Entry 1N6A (X-ray diffraction, 1.70 A resolution); this record covers chain A.

== Chain A ==
Name: SET domain-containing protein 7
Organism: Homo sapiens
Reference sequence: Q8WTS6 (SET7_HUMAN); residues 108-366 here = UniProt positions 108-366
Amino-acid sequence (259 residues; each row starts with the number of its first residue):
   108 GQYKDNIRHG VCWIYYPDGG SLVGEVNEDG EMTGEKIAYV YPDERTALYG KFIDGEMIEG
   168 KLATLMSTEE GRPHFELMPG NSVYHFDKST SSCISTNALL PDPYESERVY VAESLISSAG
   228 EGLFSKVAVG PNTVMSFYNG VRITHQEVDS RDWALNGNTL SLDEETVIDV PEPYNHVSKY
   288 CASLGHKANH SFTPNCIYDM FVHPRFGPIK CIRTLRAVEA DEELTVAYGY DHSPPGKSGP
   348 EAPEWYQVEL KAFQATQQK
Disordered / not traced: 108-115, 338-349, 362-366
Differences from the reference sequence: modified residue (139, 164, 173, 185, 242, 307)
Modified positions: Mse139, Mse164, Mse173, Mse185, Mse242, Mse307 (selenomethionine; parent Met)
Residues lining bound ligands: S-adenosylmethionine (SAM): I223, S225, A226, G227, E228, Y245, G264, N265, N282, H293, K294, A295, N296, H297, Y335, W352, E356
UniProt features mapped onto this chain:
  - binding site (S-adenosyl-L-methionine): A226 to E228, N296, H297, E356
  - site (Histone H3K4 binding): Y245, D256, T266, K317, Y335
  - mutagenesis: E220 (E220A: Increases near-attack conformations), E228 (E228A: Increases near-attack conformations), Y245 (Y245A: Significantly reduces the monomethyltransferase activity but increases the dimethyltransferase activity), K294 (K294A: Significantly reduces the catalytic activity), H297 (H297A/G: Abolishes methyltransferase activity), K317 (K317A: Induces a reduction in methyltransferase activity toward TAF10 but an increased methyltransferase activity for H3 and p53/TP53)
What the authors report for this chain:
  - binding site for S-adenosylmethionine: I223, A226, E228, Y245, G264 to L267, H293, K294, A295, N296, H297, Y305, Y335, W352, E356
  - mutagenesis - D276A, K294A, H297A, W352A: decreased catalytic activity
  - contacts within the chain: Y245-H293, V277-H293, Y287-H293, E228-K294 (salt bridge), H297-F299, H297-E356, H297-Y353, H297-Y335, H297-W352 (hydrophobic contact), Y335-W352 (hydrophobic contact), Y337-W352 (hydrophobic contact), W352-Y353 (hydrophobic contact), F299-L357 (hydrophobic contact), F299-F360 (hydrophobic contact)
  - catalytic residues: Y245, H293, H297, Y305, Y335 (proposed by the authors, not directly observed)
  - specificity-determining residues: Y245, G264 to L267, Y305, Y335, Y337

== In short ==
Ligands of chain A: S-adenosylmethionine. From UniProt: 6 S-adenosyl-L-methionine-binding residues and 6
mutagenesis sites. The paper reports catalytic residues Y245, H293 and H297 among others; D276A, K294A and
H297A, among others, reduce catalytic activity.
Chain A is SET domain-containing protein 7 (Homo sapiens); the structure, Structure of SET7/9, was determined
by X-ray diffraction, deposited together with 1N6C.
